4DQY - chains A and B of the 5 polymer chains in the assembly; structure by X-ray diffraction, 3.25 A resolution.

[Chain A]
Molecule: Poly [ADP-ribose] polymerase 1
Source organism: Homo sapiens
Notes: fragment: Zinc Finger 1 (Zn1)
Reference sequence: P09874 (PARP1_HUMAN); residues 1-96 here = UniProt positions 1-96
Chain sequence (116 residues; each row starts with the number of its first residue; numbers below 1 keep their minus sign (Met-19 is residue -19)):
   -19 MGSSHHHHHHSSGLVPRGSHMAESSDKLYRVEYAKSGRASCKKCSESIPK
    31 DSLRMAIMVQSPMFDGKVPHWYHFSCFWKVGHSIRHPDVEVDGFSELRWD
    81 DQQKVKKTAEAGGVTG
Not modelled in the structure: -19 to 5, 92-96
Sequence notes: expression tag (-19 to 0)
Ion coordination: Zn2+: Cys21, Cys24, His53, Cys56
Curated features (UniProtKB/Swiss-Prot):
  - zinc finger: Tyr9 to Gly93 (PARP-type 1)
  - binding site (Zn(2+)): Cys21, Cys24, His53, Cys56
  - modified residue: Ala2 (N-acetylalanine), Ser41 (Phosphoserine)
  - mutagenesis: Arg18 (R18A: Abolished DNA-binding), Ser25 (S25A: Does not affect translocation into the cytosol), Arg34 (R34A: Abolished DNA-binding; R34E: Abolished binding to DNA strand breaks), Gln40 (Q40A: Does not affect DNA-binding), Ser41 (S41A: No effect), Pro42 (P42G: No effect), Met43 (M43A: No effect; M43D: Strongly decreased homodimerization), Phe44 to Val48 (Abolished DNA-binding), Phe44 (F44A: Abolished DNA-binding; F44D: Strongly decreased homodimerization), Asp45 (D45A: Does not affect DNA-binding. Decreased poly-ADP-ribosyltransferase activity)

[Chain B]
Molecule: Poly [ADP-ribose] polymerase 1
Source organism: Homo sapiens
Notes: fragment: Zinc Finger 3 (Zn3)
Reference sequence: P09874 (PARP1_HUMAN); residue numbers follow UniProt; this construct covers 216-366
Chain sequence (160 residues; each row starts with the number of its first residue):
   215 MVDEVAKKKSKKEKDKDSKLEKALKAQNDLIWNIKDELKKVCSTNDLKEL
   265 LIFNKQQVPSGESAILDRVADGMVFGALLPCEECSGQLVFKSDAYYCTGD
   315 VTAWTKCMVKTQTPNRKEWVTPKEFREISYLKKLKVKKQDRIFPPETSAS
   365 VALEHHHHHH
Not modelled in the structure: 215-223, 360-374
Sequence notes: initiating methionine (215); expression tag (367-374)
Ion coordination: Zn2+: Cys295, Cys298, Cys311, Cys321
Curated features (UniProtKB/Swiss-Prot):
  - motif: Lys221 to Lys226 (Nuclear localization signal)
  - binding site (Zn(2+)): Cys295, Cys298, Cys311, Cys321
  - modified residue (Phosphoserine): Ser274, Ser277, Ser364
  - cross-link: Lys249 (Glycyl lysine isopeptide (Lys-Gly) (interchain with G-Cter in SUMO2))
  - mutagenesis: Gln241 (Q241L: Does not affect auto-poly-ADP-ribosylation), Trp246 (W246A: Decreased poly-ADP-ribosyltransferase activity upon binding to damaged DNA), Cys298 (C298A: Decreased stability leading to impaired oly-ADP-ribosyltransferase activity), Asp314 (D314A: Does not affect auto-poly-ADP-ribosylation), Val315 (V315A: Does not affect auto-poly-ADP-ribosylation), Thr316 (T316A: Strongly reduced poly-ADP-ribosyltransferase and ability to regulate chromatin compaction), Ala317 (A317G: Does not affect auto-poly-ADP-ribosylation), Trp318 (W318A/R/E: Strongly reduced poly-ADP-ribosyltransferase activity ...), Thr319 (T319A: Does not affect auto-poly-ADP-ribosylation), Lys320 (K320A: Does not affect auto-poly-ADP-ribosylation), Thr325 (T325A: Does not affect translocation into the cytosol), Leu348 to Val350 (Does not affect auto-poly-ADP-ribosylation), 2 further mutagenesis entries in UniProt

[Chain A / chain B interface]
Residue-residue contacts (18; chain A residue first):
  Tyr13(A) - Trp246(B)  hydrophobic
  Asp72(A) - Lys305(B)  salt bridge
  Asp72(A) - Ser306(B)
  Ser75(A) - Asn242(B)
  Ser75(A) - Ser306(B)  hydrogen bond (side chain-backbone)
  Glu76(A) - Trp246(B)  hydrogen bond (backbone-side chain)
  Glu76(A) - Phe304(B)
  Glu76(A) - Ser306(B)  hydrogen bond (side chain-backbone)
  Leu77(A) - Asn242(B)  hydrogen bond (backbone-side chain)
  Leu77(A) - Trp246(B)  hydrogen bond (backbone-side chain)
  Arg78(A) - Asn242(B)
  Arg78(A) - Trp246(B)
  Arg78(A) - Asp250(B)  salt bridge
  Trp79(A) - Glu235(B)
  Trp79(A) - Leu238(B)
  Trp79(A) - Lys239(B)
  Trp79(A) - Asn242(B)  hydrogen bond (backbone-side chain)
  Gln82(A) - Asn242(B)
Interface residues without a listed pair, chain A (11 interface residues in all): Arg10, Lys30, Gly73
Interface residues without a listed pair, chain B (10 interface residues in all): Glu276

[In short]
11 residues of chain A and 10 residues of chain B are in contact; the contacts include 6 hydrogen bonds and 2
salt bridges. Among the polar pairs are Asp72(A)-Lys305(B), Arg78(A)-Asp250(B) and Ser75(A)-Ser306(B).
Here chain A is Poly [ADP-ribose] polymerase 1 and chain B is Poly [ADP-ribose] polymerase 1, both from Homo
sapiens. Entry 4DQY (Structure of Human PARP-1 bound to a DNA double strand break) was determined by X-ray
diffraction.
